9MRK - chains D and H of the 8 polymer chains in the assembly; structure by electron microscopy, 3.62 A resolution.

# Chain D
Name: Isoform Flip of Glutamate receptor 2
Organism: Rattus norvegicus
Reference sequence: P19491 (GRIA2_RAT), isoform P19491-2; residues 391-820 here correspond to UniProt positions 412-841 (UniProt number = residue number + 21)
Amino-acid sequence (415 residues; row label = number of the first residue in the row; note: 15 numbers in that range are skipped by the numbering (no residue carries them; nothing is unmodelled there)):
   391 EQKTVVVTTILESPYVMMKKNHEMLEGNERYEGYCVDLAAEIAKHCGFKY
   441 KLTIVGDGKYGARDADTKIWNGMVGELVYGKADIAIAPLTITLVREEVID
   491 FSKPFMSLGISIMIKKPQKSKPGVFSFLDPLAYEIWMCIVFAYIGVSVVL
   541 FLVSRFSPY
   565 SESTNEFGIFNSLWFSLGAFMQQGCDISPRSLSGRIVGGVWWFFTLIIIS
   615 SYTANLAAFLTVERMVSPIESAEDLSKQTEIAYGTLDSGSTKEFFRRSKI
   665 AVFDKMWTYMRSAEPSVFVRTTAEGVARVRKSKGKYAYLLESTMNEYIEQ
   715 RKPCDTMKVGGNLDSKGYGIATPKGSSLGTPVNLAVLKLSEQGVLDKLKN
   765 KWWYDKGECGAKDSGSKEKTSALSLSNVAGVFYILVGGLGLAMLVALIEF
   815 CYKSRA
Disordered / not traced: 820
Sequence notes: conflict Q392 (Asn413 in P19491)
UniProt features mapped onto this chain:
  - binding site (L-glutamate): P478, T480, R485, S654, T655, E705
  - site: R453 (Interaction with the cone snail toxin Con-ikot-ikot), I633 (Crucial to convey clamshell closure to channel opening), R660 (Interaction with the cone snail toxin Con-ikot-ikot), K752 (Interaction with the cone snail toxin Con-ikot-ikot)
  - modified residue (Phosphoserine): S662, S696
  - lipidation (S-palmitoyl cysteine): C589, C815
Disulfide bonds: C718-C773
Small-molecule neighbours: glutamic acid (GLU): Y450, P478, L479, T480, R485, L650, G653, S654, T655, E705, Y732

# Chain H
Name: TARPgamma2
Organism: Mus musculus
Amino-acid sequence (172 residues; row label = number of the first residue in the row; note: 33 numbers in that range are skipped by the numbering (no residue carries them; nothing is unmodelled there)):
     5 RGVQMLLTTVGAFAAFSLMTIAVGTDYWLYSRGVCK
    55 EVMTHSGLWRTCCLEGNFKGLCKQIDHF
    93 AEYFLRAVRASSIFPILSVILLFMGGLCIAASEFYKTRHNIILSAGIFFV
   143 SAGLSNIIGIIVYISANAG
   171 NSYSYGWSFYFGALSFIIAEMVGVLAVHMFIDRHKQLTG
Disulfide bonds: C39-C67, C66-C76

# Chain D / chain H interface
Residue-residue contacts - 20 pairs, chain D then chain H:
  E524(D) - Y173(H)  hydrogen bond
  E524(D) - Y175(H)
  M527(D) - F179(H)  hydrophobic
  F531(D) - I149(H)
  F531(D) - F186(H)
  I534(D) - F186(H)  hydrophobic
  V538(D) - E190(H)
  V538(D) - V194(H)  hydrophobic
  F541(D) - V197(H)  hydrophobic
  L542(D) - V142(H)  hydrophobic
  L542(D) - V197(H)  hydrophobic
  R545(D) - I201(H)
  F546(D) - F200(H)
  S547(D) - I201(H)
  S547(D) - H204(H)
  P548(D) - H204(H)  hydrogen bond (backbone-side chain)
  Y549(D) - H131(H)  hydrogen bond
  Y549(D) - F200(H)  hydrophobic
  Y549(D) - H204(H)
  E566(D) - K205(H)
Interface residues without a listed pair, chain D (17 interface residues in all): Y523, C528, G535, V539
Interface residues without a listed pair, chain H (19 interface residues in all): I153, I156, Y180, A183, R203

# In short
Chain D and chain H form an interface of 17 and 19 residues respectively; the contacts include 3 hydrogen
bonds. Among the polar pairs are E524(D)-Y173(H), P548(D)-H204(H) and Y549(D)-H131(H). Ligands of chain D:
glutamic acid. Curated annotation (UniProt) lists 6 L-glutamate-binding residues on chain D.
Here chain D is Isoform Flip of Glutamate receptor 2 (Rattus norvegicus) and chain H is TARPgamma2 (Mus
musculus). Entry 9MRK (Glutamate activated state of the GluA2-gamma2 complex prepared at 37 degrees C) was
determined by electron microscopy, deposited together with 9DHP, 9DHQ, 9DHR, 9DHS, 9DHT, 9MRL, 9MRM and 9MRN.
